PDB entry 6PKZ | X-ray diffraction, 2.74 A resolution | chains A and P of the 4 polymer chains in the assembly

[Chain A]
Protein: DNA polymerase beta
Organism: Homo sapiens
Notes: EC 2.7.7.7, 4.2.99.-
UniProt: P06746 (DPOLB_HUMAN); residues 1-335 here = UniProt positions 1-335
Amino-acid sequence (335 residues; row label = number of the first residue in the row):
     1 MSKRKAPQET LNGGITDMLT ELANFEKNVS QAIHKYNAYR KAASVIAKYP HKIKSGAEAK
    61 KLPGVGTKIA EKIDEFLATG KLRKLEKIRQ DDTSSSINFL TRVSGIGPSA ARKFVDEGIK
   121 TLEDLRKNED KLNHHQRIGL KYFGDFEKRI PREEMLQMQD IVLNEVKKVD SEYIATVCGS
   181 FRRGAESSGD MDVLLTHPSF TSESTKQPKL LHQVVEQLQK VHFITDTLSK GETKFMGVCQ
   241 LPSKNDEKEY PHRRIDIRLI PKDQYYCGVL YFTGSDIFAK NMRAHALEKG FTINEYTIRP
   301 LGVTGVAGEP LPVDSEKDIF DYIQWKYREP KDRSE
Not modelled in the structure: 1-6, 205-206
Sequence notes: engineered mutation Ala279 (Asn in P06746)
Bound ions: Na+ site 1: Lys60, Val65 (shared with 1 residue of chain D); Na+ site 2: Thr101, Val103, Ile106 (shared with DG9(P) of chain P); Mg2+: Asp190, Asp192 (together with XG4)
Residues lining bound ligands: XG4 (2'-deoxy-5'-O-[(R)-hydroxy{[(R)-hydroxy(phosphonooxy)phosphoryl]amino}phosphoryl]guanosine): Arg149, Gly179, Ser180, Arg183, Ser188, Gly189, Asp190, Asp192, Tyr271, Phe272, Thr273, Gly274, Ser275, Asp276
Swiss-Prot annotation at these positions:
  - region: Arg183 to Asp192 (DNA-binding)
  - active site: Lys72 (Nucleophile)
  - binding site (K(+)): Lys60, Leu62, Val65, Thr101, Val103, Ile106
  - binding site (Na(+)): Lys60, Leu62, Val65, Thr101, Val103, Ile106
  - binding site (dATP): Arg149, Ser180, Arg183, Gly189, Asp190
  - binding site (dCTP): Arg149, Ser180, Arg183, Gly189, Asp190
  - binding site (dGTP): Arg149, Ser180, Arg183, Gly189, Asp190, Asp192
  - binding site (dTTP): Arg149, Ser180, Arg183, Gly189, Asp190
  - binding site (Mg(2+)): Asp190, Asp192, Asp256
  - modified residue: Lys72 (N6-acetyllysine), Arg83 (Omega-N-methylarginine), Arg152 (Omega-N-methylarginine)
  - cross-link (Glycyl lysine isopeptide (Lys-Gly)): Lys41 (interchain with G-Cter in ubiquitin), Lys61 (interchain with G-Cter in ubiquitin), Lys81 (interchain with G-Cter in ubiquitin)
  - natural variant: Leu22 (L22P: Found in a gastric cancer sample; uncertain significance), Tyr39 (Y39C: Found in a gastric cancer sample; uncertain significance), Gly118 (G118V: Decreased DNA-directed DNA polymerase activity), Arg137 (R137Q: Decreased function in base-excision repair), Arg149 (R149I: Decreased DNA-directed DNA polymerase activity), Asp160 (D160N: Found in a gastric cancer sample; uncertain significance), Cys239 (C239R: Found in a gastric cancer sample; uncertain significance), Lys289 (K289M: Found in a colon cancer sample; uncertain significance), Asn294 (N294D: Found in a gastric cancer sample; uncertain significance), Glu295 (E295K: Found in a gastric cancer sample; uncertain significance)
  - mutagenesis: Phe25 (F25W: No effect on 5'-dRP lyase activity. Decreased ssDNA binding), His34 (H34G: Decreased 5'-dRP lyase activity. Decreased ssDNA binding), Lys35 (K35A: Decreased 5'-dRP lyase activity. Decreased ssDNA binding. Loss of 5'-dRP lyase activity; when associated with A-68 and A-72. Decreased ssDNA binding; when associated with A-68 and A-72 ...), Tyr39 (Y39F: No effect on 5'-dRP lyase activity; Y39Q: Abolishes DNA polymerase and 5'-dRP lyase activity), Lys41 (K41R: Abolishes ubiquitination; when associated with R-61 and R-81), Lys60 (K60A: Decreased 5'-dRP lyase activity. Decreased ssDNA binding), Lys61 (K61R: Abolishes ubiquitination; when associated with R-41 and R-81), Lys68 (K68A: No effect on 5'-dRP lyase activity. Decreased ssDNA binding. Loss of 5'-dRP lyase activity; when associated with A-35 and A-72. Decreased ssDNA binding; when associated with A-35 and A-72 ...), Glu71 (E71Q: No effect on 5'-dRP lyase activity. No effect on structure shown by circular dichroism. No effect on ssDNA binding), Lys72 (K72A: Severely reduced 5'-dRP lyase activity. Does not affect ssDNA binding. Loss of 5'-dRP lyase activity; when associated with A-35 and A-68. Decreased ssDNA binding ...), Glu75 (E75A: Slightly decreased 5'-dRP lyase activity. Decreased ssDNA binding. No effect on structure shown by circular dichroism), Lys81 (K81R: Abolishes ubiquitination; when associated with R-41 and R-61), 5 further mutagenesis entries in UniProt

[Chain P]
Molecule: 10-nt DNA strand
Sequence (10 nucleotides; numbered 1 to 10; the number before each row is that of its first residue):
     1 GCTGATGCGA
Bound ions: Na+: DG9 (shared with Thr101(A), Val103(A), Ile106(A) of chain A)

[Interface between chain A and chain P]
Contacting residue pairs (14):
  Val103(A) - DG9(P)  phosphate contact
  Ser104(A) - DG9(P)  phosphate contact
  Gly105(A) - DC8(P)  sugar contact
  Gly105(A) - DG9(P)  hydrogen bond to the phosphate
  Ile106(A) - DG9(P)  hydrogen bond to the phosphate
  Gly107(A) - DC8(P)  hydrogen bond to the phosphate
  Gly107(A) - DG9(P)  phosphate contact
  Pro108(A) - DC8(P)  phosphate contact
  Ser109(A) - DG7(P)  phosphate contact
  Ser109(A) - DC8(P)  hydrogen bond to the phosphate
  Ala110(A) - DC8(P)  hydrogen bond to the phosphate
  Lys234(A) - DG9(P)  base contact
  Met236(A) - DG9(P)  phosphate contact
  Arg254(A) - DA10(P)  salt bridge to the phosphate
Also at the interface, not in a pair above, chain A (14 interface residues in all): Thr101, His135, Asp256

[Summary]
14 residues of chain A face 4 of chain P across their interface, with 5 hydrogen bonds and 1 salt bridge.
Polar contacts include Gly105(A)-DG9(P), Ile106(A)-DG9(P) and Gly107(A)-DC8(P). Bound to chain A: compound
XG4.
Chain A is DNA polymerase beta (Homo sapiens) and chain P is a 10-nt DNA strand; the structure, Structure of
human DNA polymerase beta N279A complexed with 8OA in the template base paired with ..., was determined by
X-ray diffraction.
